PDB entry 4LCG | X-ray diffraction, 1.57 A resolution | chain A

[Chain A]
Protein: UDP-3-O-[3-hydroxymyristoyl] N-acetylglucosamine deacetylase
Source organism: Pseudomonas aeruginosa
Notes: EC 3.5.1.-
UniProt: P47205 (LPXC_PSEAE); residues 1-299 here = UniProt positions 1-299
Sequence (299 residues; row label = number of the first residue in the row):
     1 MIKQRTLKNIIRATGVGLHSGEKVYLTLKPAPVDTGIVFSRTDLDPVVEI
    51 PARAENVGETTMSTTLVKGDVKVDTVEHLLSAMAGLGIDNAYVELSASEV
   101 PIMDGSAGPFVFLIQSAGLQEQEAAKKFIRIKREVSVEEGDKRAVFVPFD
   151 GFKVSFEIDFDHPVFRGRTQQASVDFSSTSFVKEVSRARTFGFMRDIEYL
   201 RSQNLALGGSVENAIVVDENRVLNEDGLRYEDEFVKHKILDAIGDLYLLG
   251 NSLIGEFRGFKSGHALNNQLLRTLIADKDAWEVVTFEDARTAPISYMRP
Unresolved in the structure: 297-299
Sequence notes: engineered mutation Ser-40 (Cys in P47205)
Ion coordination: Zn2+ site 1: His-78, His-237, Asp-241 (together with 1WM); Zn2+ site 2: His-162, Glu-219
Small-molecule neighbours: 1WM ((betaS)-Nalpha-{4-[4-(4-aminophenyl)buta-1,3-diyn-1-yl]benzoyl}-N,beta-dihydroxy-L-tyrosinamide): Leu-18, Met-62, Glu-77, His-78, Phe-160, Thr-190, Phe-191, Gly-192, Phe-193, Ile-197, Leu-200, Arg-201, Gly-209, Ser-210, Val-211, Ala-214, Val-216, His-237, Lys-238, Asp-241, His-264
Swiss-Prot annotation at these positions:
  - active site: His-264 (Proton donor)
  - binding site (Zn(2+)): His-78, His-237, Asp-241
Reported in the primary citation:
  - binding site for 1WM: Phe-191, Lys-238
  - conformationally variable residues (side-chain flip): Phe-193

[Summary]
Bound to chain A: compound 1WM. His-78, His-237 and Asp-241 coordinate Zn2+ site 1. The Zn2+ site 2 is built
by His-162 and Glu-219. UniProt lists active-site residue His-264 and 3 Zn2+-binding residues. From the paper:
a binding site for 1WM at Phe-191 and Lys-238; conformational variability at Phe-193.
Chain A is UDP-3-O-[3-hydroxymyristoyl] N-acetylglucosamine deacetylase (Pseudomonas aeruginosa); the
structure, Crystal structure of the Pseudomonas aeruginosa LPXC/LPC-050 complex, was determined by X-ray
diffraction together with 4LCF and 4LCH from the same study.
